PDB entry 9IWJ | X-ray diffraction, 2.48 A resolution | chains A and E

[Chain A]
Protein: Peroxisome proliferator-activated receptor alpha
Organism: Homo sapiens
UniProt: Q07869 (PPARA_HUMAN); numbering as in UniProt (aligned over 200-468)
Amino-acid sequence (273 residues; each row starts with the number of its first residue):
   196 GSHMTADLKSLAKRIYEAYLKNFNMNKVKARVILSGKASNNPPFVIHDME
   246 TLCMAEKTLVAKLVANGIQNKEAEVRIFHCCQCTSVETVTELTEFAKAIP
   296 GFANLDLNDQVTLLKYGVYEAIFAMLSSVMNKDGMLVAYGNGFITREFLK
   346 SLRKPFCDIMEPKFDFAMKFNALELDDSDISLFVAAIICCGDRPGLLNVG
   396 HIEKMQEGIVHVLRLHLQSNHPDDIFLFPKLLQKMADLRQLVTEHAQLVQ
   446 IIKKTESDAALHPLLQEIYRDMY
Not modelled in the structure: 196-203, 257-279, 448-468
Sequence notes: expression tag (196-199)
Swiss-Prot annotation at these positions:
  - binding site (indeglitazar): Ser-280, Tyr-314, Tyr-464
  - site: Leu-433 (Essential for heterodimerization with RXRA)
  - mutagenesis: Asp-304 (D304A: Reduced heterodimerization with RXRA. Reduced DNA binding), Leu-370 (L370R: Abolishes heterodimerization with RXRA. No DNA binding), Leu-391 (L391R: Abolishes heterodimerization with RXRA. No DNA binding), Leu-422 (L422R: No effect on heterodimerization with RXRA nor on DNA binding and transactivation activity), Ala-431 (A431T: No effect on heterodimerization with RXRA nor on DNA binding), Leu-433 (L433R: Abolishes heterodimerization with RXRA, DNA binding and transactivation activity)
What the authors report for this chain:
  - conformationally variable residues (order/disorder transition): Lys-257 to Thr-279, Lys-448 to Tyr-468

[Chain E]
Protein: Nuclear receptor corepressor 2
UniProt: Q9Y618 (NCOR2_HUMAN); residues 681-702 here correspond to UniProt positions 2346-2367 (UniProt number = residue number + 1665)
Amino-acid sequence (22 residues; each row starts with the number of its first residue):
   681 TNMGLEAIIRKALMGKYDQWEE
Not modelled in the structure: 681-683, 698-702

[How chain A and chain E interact]
Pairs across the interface (18; chain A residue first):
  Val-281(A) / Ile-688(E)  hydrophobic
  Val-284(A) / Leu-685(E)  hydrophobic
  Val-284(A) / Ile-689(E)  hydrophobic
  Thr-285(A) / Ala-692(E)
  Thr-288(A) / Ile-689(E)
  Thr-288(A) / Ala-692(E)
  Thr-288(A) / Leu-693(E)
  Glu-289(A) / Ala-692(E)
  Lys-292(A) / Leu-693(E)  hydrogen bond (side chain-backbone)
  Asn-303(A) / Arg-690(E)  hydrogen bond
  Gln-305(A) / Leu-693(E)
  Val-306(A) / Glu-686(E)
  Val-306(A) / Ile-689(E)
  Val-306(A) / Arg-690(E)
  Leu-309(A) / Ile-689(E)  hydrophobic
  Leu-309(A) / Leu-693(E)  hydrophobic
  Lys-310(A) / Ile-689(E)
  Val-313(A) / Leu-685(E)  hydrophobic
Interface residues without a listed pair, chain A (14 interface residues in all): Leu-302, Tyr-314
Interface residues without a listed pair, chain E (8 interface residues in all): Lys-691

[Summary]
14 residues of chain A face 8 of chain E across their interface, with 2 hydrogen bonds. Polar pairs include
Lys-292(A)/Leu-693(E) and Asn-303(A)/Arg-690(E). UniProt lists 3 indeglitazar-binding residues and 6
mutagenesis sites on chain A. From the paper: conformational variability at Lys-257(A) and Lys-448(A).
Here chain A is Peroxisome proliferator-activated receptor alpha (Homo sapiens) and chain E is Nuclear
receptor corepressor 2. Entry 9IWJ (X-ray structure of human PPARalpha ligand binding domain-NCoR2 corepressor
peptide co-crystals obtained by co-crystallization) was determined by X-ray diffraction, deposited together
with 9IWK, 9IWL, 9IWM, 9IWN and 9IWO.
